6YB2 - chains B and C of the 6 polymer chains in the assembly; structure by X-ray diffraction, 1.18 A resolution.

# Chain B (and C)
Molecule: CC-Type2-(TaId)2
Notes: chain C of this document is another copy of the same molecule, construct and numbering; everything in this record applies to it too
Sequence (32 residues; row label = number of the first residue in the row; numbering starts at 0):
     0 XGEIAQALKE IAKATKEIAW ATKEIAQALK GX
Modified / non-standard residues: ACE (acetyl group) at position 0; NH2 (amino group) at position 31

# Interface between chain B and chain C
Contacting residue pairs - 30 pairs, chain B then chain C:
  Glu-2(B) / Lys-8(C)  salt bridge
  Ile-3(B) / Ile-3(C)  hydrophobic
  Ile-3(B) / Ala-4(C)  hydrophobic
  Ile-3(B) / Leu-7(C)  hydrophobic
  Ala-6(B) / Leu-7(C)
  Ala-6(B) / Ala-11(C)
  Leu-7(B) / Leu-7(C)  hydrophobic
  Glu-9(B) / Ala-11(C)
  Glu-9(B) / Lys-15(C)  salt bridge
  Ile-10(B) / Leu-7(C)
  Ile-10(B) / Ile-10(C)  hydrophobic
  Ile-10(B) / Ala-11(C)  hydrophobic
  Ala-13(B) / Thr-14(C)
  Ala-13(B) / Lys-15(C)
  Ala-13(B) / Ala-18(C)
  Thr-14(B) / Thr-14(C)
  Glu-16(B) / Ala-18(C)
  Glu-16(B) / Lys-22(C)  salt bridge
  Ile-17(B) / Thr-14(C)
  Ile-17(B) / Ile-17(C)  hydrophobic
  Ile-17(B) / Ala-18(C)  hydrophobic
  Ala-20(B) / Thr-21(C)
  Ala-20(B) / Lys-22(C)
  Ala-20(B) / Ala-25(C)
  Thr-21(B) / Thr-21(C)
  Glu-23(B) / Lys-29(C)  salt bridge
  Ile-24(B) / Thr-21(C)
  Ile-24(B) / Ile-24(C)  hydrophobic
  Ile-24(B) / Ala-25(C)  hydrophobic
  Ile-24(B) / Leu-28(C)  hydrophobic
Interface residues without a listed pair, chain B (17 interface residues in all): Trp-19, Ala-27, Leu-28
Interface residues without a listed pair, chain C (17 interface residues in all): ACE_0

# Summary
The chain B/chain C interface involves 17 residues from each chain, with 4 salt bridges. Polar pairs include
Glu-2(B)/Lys-8(C), Glu-9(B)/Lys-15(C) and Glu-16(B)/Lys-22(C).
Both chains are CC-Type2-(TaId)2. Entry 6YB2 (Crystal structure of a parallel hexameric coiled coil
CC-Type2-(TaId)2) was determined by X-ray diffraction together with 6YAZ, 6YB0 and 6YB1 from the same study.
